1OUZ - chains E and A of the 5 polymer chains in the assembly; structure by X-ray diffraction, 2.41 A resolution.

# Chain E
Molecule: 20-nt DNA strand
Sequence (20 nucleotides; row label = number of the first residue in the row):
    30 GCTTATCAAT TTGTAGCACC

# Chain A
Protein: Integration Host Factor Alpha-subunit
Source organism: Escherichia coli
Reference sequence: P0A6X7 (IHFA_ECOLI); residues 1-99 here = UniProt positions 1-99
Sequence (99 residues; row label = number of the first residue in the row):
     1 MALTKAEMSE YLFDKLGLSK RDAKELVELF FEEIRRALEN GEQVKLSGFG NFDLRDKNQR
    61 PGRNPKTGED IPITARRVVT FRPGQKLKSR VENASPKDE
Unresolved in the structure: 1, 98-99

# How chain E and chain A interact
Residue-residue contacts (22; chain E residue first):
  DT35(E) with Lys57(A), hydrogen bond to the phosphate; Arg60(A), hydrogen bond to the phosphate
  DC36(E) with Lys57(A), salt bridge to the phosphate; Arg60(A), hydrogen bond to the sugar; Ile73(A), sugar contact; Arg76(A), hydrogen bond to the phosphate; Val78(A), phosphate contact
  DA37(E) with Gly62(A), base contact; Arg63(A), hydrogen bond to the base; Pro65(A), base contact; Ile73(A), sugar contact; Arg76(A), salt bridge to the phosphate
  DA38(E) with Asn64(A), hydrogen bond to the sugar; Pro65(A), base contact; Lys66(A), base contact; Ile71(A), sugar contact
  DT39(E) with Lys66(A), base contact
  DG45(E) with Thr4(A), phosphate contact
  DC46(E) with Thr4(A), phosphate contact; Lys5(A), hydrogen bond to the phosphate
  DA47(E) with Lys5(A), salt bridge to the phosphate; Lys24(A), salt bridge to the phosphate
Interface residues without a listed pair, chain A (17 interface residues in all): Ala2, Ala6, Glu28

# In short
8 residues of chain E face 17 of chain A across their interface; the contacts include 7 hydrogen bonds and 4
salt bridges. Polar pairs include DA37(E)-Arg63(A), DC36(E)-Arg60(A) and DA38(E)-Asn64(A).
Chain E is a 20-nt DNA strand and chain A is Integration Host Factor Alpha-subunit (Escherichia coli); the
structure, Crystal structure of a mutant IHF (BetaE44A) complexed with a variant H' Site (T44A), was
determined by X-ray diffraction, deposited together with 1OWF and 1OWG.
